PDB entry 8AHM | X-ray diffraction, 2.42 A resolution | chains D and E of the 6 polymer chains in the assembly

# Chain D
Protein: Tubulin beta-2B chain
Source organism: Bos taurus
Reference sequence: Q6B856 (TBB2B_BOVIN); the author numbering skips numbers that UniProt does not, so the offset changes along the chain: 1-42 = UniProt 1-42; 45-360 = UniProt 43-358; 369-455 = UniProt 359-445
Sequence (445 residues; row label = number of the first residue in the row; note: 10 numbers in that range are skipped by the numbering (no residue carries them; nothing is unmodelled there)):
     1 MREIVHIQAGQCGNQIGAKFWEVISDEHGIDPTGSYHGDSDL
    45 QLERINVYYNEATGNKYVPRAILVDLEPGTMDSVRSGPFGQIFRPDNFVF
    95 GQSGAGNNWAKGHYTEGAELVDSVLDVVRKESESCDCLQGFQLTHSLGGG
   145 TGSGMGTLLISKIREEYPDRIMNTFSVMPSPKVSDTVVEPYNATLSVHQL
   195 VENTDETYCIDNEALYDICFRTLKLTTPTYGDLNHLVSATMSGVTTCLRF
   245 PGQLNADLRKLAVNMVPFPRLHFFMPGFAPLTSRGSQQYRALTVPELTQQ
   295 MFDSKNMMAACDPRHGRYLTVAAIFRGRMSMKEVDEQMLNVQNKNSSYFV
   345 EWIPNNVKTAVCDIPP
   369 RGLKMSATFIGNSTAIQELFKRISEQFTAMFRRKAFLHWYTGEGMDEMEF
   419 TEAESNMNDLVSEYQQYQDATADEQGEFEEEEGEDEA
Not modelled in the structure: 1, 277-285, 441-455
Bound ions: Mg2+: Gln11 (together with GDP)
Small-molecule neighbours:
  - GDP (guanosine-5'-diphosphate): Gly10, Gln11, Cys12, Gln15, Ile16, Asp69, Ala99, Asn101, Ser140, Gly142, Gly143, Gly144, Thr145, Gly146, Val171, Pro173, Val177, Ser178, Glu183, Asn206, Leu209, Tyr224, Leu227, Asn228
  - M5U (dimethyl 2,2'-((12Z,122Z,4S,6Z,8E,10E,15S,17Z,19E,21E)-2,13-dioxo-3,14-dioxa-1(4,2),12(2,4)-dioxazolacyclodocosaphane-6,8,10,17,19,21-hexaene-4,15-diyl)(2S,2'S,3S,3'S,4E,4'E)-bis(3-hydroxyhex-4-enoate)): Gly100, Asn101, Asn102, Asp179, Thr180, Val181, Val182, Phe404, Trp407, Tyr408
Swiss-Prot annotation at these positions:
  - motif: Met1 to Ile4 (MREI motif)
  - binding site (GTP): Gln11, Glu71, Ser140, Gly144, Thr145, Gly146, Asn206, Asn228
  - binding site (Mg(2+)): Glu71
  - modified residue: Ser40 (Phosphoserine), Thr57 (Phosphothreonine), Lys60 (N6-acetyllysine), Ser174 (Phosphoserine), Thr287 (Phosphothreonine), Thr292 (Phosphothreonine), Arg320 (Omega-N-methylarginine), Glu448 (5-glutamyl polyglutamate)
  - cross-link (Glycyl lysine isopeptide (Lys-Gly)): Lys60 (interchain with G-Cter in ubiquitin), Lys326 (interchain with G-Cter in ubiquitin)

# Chain E
Protein: Stathmin-4
Source organism: Rattus norvegicus
Reference sequence: P63043 (STMN4_RAT); residues -43 to 145 here correspond to UniProt positions 1-189 (UniProt number = residue number + 44)
Sequence (189 residues; numbered -43 to 145; the number before each row is that of its first residue; numbers below 1 keep their minus sign (Met-43 is residue -43)):
   -43 MTLAAYKEKMKELPLVSLFCSCFLSDPLNKSSYKYEADTVDLNWCVISDM
     7 EVIELNKCTSGQSFEVILKPPSFDGVPEFNASLPRRRDPSLEEIQKKLEA
    57 AEERRKYQEAELLKHLAEKREHEREVIQKAIEENNNFIKMAKEKLAQKME
   107 SNKENREAHLAAMLERLQEKDKHAEEVRKNKELKEEASR
Not modelled in the structure: -43 to 5, 29-43, 142-145
Swiss-Prot annotation at these positions:
  - modified residue: Ser46 (Phosphoserine)
  - lipidation (S-palmitoyl cysteine): Cys-24, Cys-22

# How chain D and chain E interact
Residue-residue contacts (27):
  Tyr108(D) - His129(E)  hydrogen bond
  Tyr108(D) - Ala130(E)  hydrophobic
  Tyr108(D) - Val133(E)  hydrophobic
  Tyr108(D) - Arg134(E)  hydrogen bond (backbone-side chain)
  Thr109(D) - Lys137(E)
  Ala112(D) - Arg134(E)
  Ser155(D) - Lys126(E)
  Lys156(D) - Asp127(E)  salt bridge
  Arg158(D) - Leu123(E)
  Glu159(D) - Leu120(E)
  Glu159(D) - Leu123(E)
  Glu159(D) - Gln124(E)
  Glu159(D) - Asp127(E)
  Pro162(D) - Leu116(E)  hydrophobic
  Pro162(D) - Met119(E)  hydrophobic
  Gln193(D) - Lys126(E)  hydrogen bond
  Asn197(D) - Leu123(E)
  Asn197(D) - Lys126(E)
  Thr409(D) - Lys140(E)
  Gly410(D) - Lys137(E)
  Glu411(D) - Val133(E)
  Glu411(D) - Lys137(E)  salt bridge
  Gly412(D) - Val133(E)
  Gly412(D) - Asn136(E)
  Gly412(D) - Lys137(E)
  Met413(D) - Val133(E)
  Glu417(D) - His129(E)  salt bridge
Other interface residues (no listed pair), chain D (18 interface residues in all): His107, Asp163
Other interface residues (no listed pair), chain E (15 interface residues in all): Arg112

# In short
Chain D and chain E form an interface of 18 and 15 residues respectively, with 3 hydrogen bonds and 3 salt
bridges. Polar pairs include Lys156(D)-Asp127(E), Glu411(D)-Lys137(E) and Glu417(D)-His129(E). Bound to chain
D: GDP and compound M5U.
Chain D is Tubulin beta-2B chain (Bos taurus) and chain E is Stathmin-4 (Rattus norvegicus); the structure,
Crystal structure of tubulin in complex with C(13)/C(13')-Bis-Desmethyl-Disorazole Z, was determined by X-ray
diffraction.
